Entry 4UOH (X-ray diffraction, 2.01 A resolution); this record covers chains A and C of the 3 polymer chains in the assembly.

[Chain A (and C)]
Name: Nucleoside diphosphate kinase
From: Litopenaeus vannamei
Notes: EC 2.7.4.6; chain C of this document is another copy of the same molecule, construct and numbering; everything in this record applies to it too
UniProtKB: A5J299 (A5J299_LITVA); residues 1-151 here = UniProt positions 1-151
Chain sequence (151 residues; each row starts with the number of its first residue):
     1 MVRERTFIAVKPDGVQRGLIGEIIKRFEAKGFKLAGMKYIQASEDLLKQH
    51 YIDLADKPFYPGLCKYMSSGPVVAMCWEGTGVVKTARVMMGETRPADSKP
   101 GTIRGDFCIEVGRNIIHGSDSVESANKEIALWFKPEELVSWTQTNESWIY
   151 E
Unresolved in the structure: 44-66 (chain C: fully traced)
Reported in the primary citation:
  - binding site for the ligand ADP: Lys11, Phe59, Arg87, Val111, Asn114
  - catalytic residues: His117 (citing earlier work)

[How chain A and chain C interact]
Residue-residue contacts (35; chain A residue first):
  Ala29(A) - Arg17(C)  hydrogen bond (backbone-side chain)
  Ala29(A) - Asp106(C)
  Ala29(A) - Phe107(C)
  Lys30(A) - Arg17(C)
  Lys30(A) - Arg104(C)  hydrogen bond (side chain-backbone)
  Lys30(A) - Gly105(C)  hydrogen bond (side chain-backbone)
  Lys30(A) - Asp106(C)  hydrogen bond (backbone-backbone)
  Lys30(A) - Phe107(C)
  Lys30(A) - Cys108(C)  hydrogen bond (side chain-backbone)
  Lys30(A) - Ile109(C)
  Gly31(A) - Arg17(C)
  Gly31(A) - Ile109(C)
  Phe32(A) - Ile109(C)  hydrophobic
  Thr80(A) - Ile109(C)
  Thr80(A) - Glu110(C)  hydrogen bond
  Val88(A) - Pro100(C)
  Met89(A) - Pro100(C)  hydrophobic
  Gly101(A) - Pro100(C)
  Thr102(A) - Pro100(C)
  Ser147(A) - Arg113(C)  hydrogen bond (backbone-side chain)
  Trp148(A) - Pro12(C)  hydrophobic
  Trp148(A) - Asp13(C)
  Trp148(A) - Gln16(C)
  Trp148(A) - Arg17(C)
  Trp148(A) - Tyr66(C)
  Trp148(A) - Ser69(C)
  Trp148(A) - Arg113(C)
  Ile149(A) - Arg17(C)
  Ile149(A) - Ile109(C)  hydrophobic
  Ile149(A) - Glu110(C)
  Ile149(A) - Arg113(C)
  Tyr150(A) - Ile109(C)
  Tyr150(A) - Glu110(C)
  Glu151(A) - Glu110(C)  hydrogen bond (backbone-side chain)
  Glu151(A) - Arg113(C)
Also at the interface, not in a pair above, chain A (17 interface residues in all): Arg3, Arg26, Pro100
Also at the interface, not in a pair above, chain C (18 interface residues in all): Pro95, Gly101, Gly112

[In short]
17 residues of chain A face 18 of chain C across their interface; the contacts include 8 hydrogen bonds. Polar
contacts include Ala29(A)-Arg17(C), Lys30(A)-Arg104(C) and Lys30(A)-Gly105(C). From the paper: the catalytic
residue His117(A); a binding site for the ligand ADP at Lys11(A), Phe59(A) and Arg87(A) among others.
Both chains are Nucleoside diphosphate kinase (Litopenaeus vannamei). Entry 4UOH (Crystallographic structure
of nucleoside diphosphate kinase from Litopenaeus vannamei complexed with ADP) was determined by X-ray
diffraction (same publication as 4UOF and 4UOG).
